PDB entry 6ZVF | X-ray diffraction, 1.90 A resolution | chains H and P of the 3 polymer chains in the assembly

[Chain H]
Name: Chimeric Fab M3/38 (L, H)
From: Rattus norvegicus
Notes: antibody fragment or engineered binder
Chain sequence (227 residues; numbered 1 to 236 plus 5 insertion-coded residues; 14 numbers in that range are skipped by the numbering (no residue carries them; nothing is unmodelled there); the number before each row is that of its first residue; a row labelled like 82A-82C holds insertion residues (82A, then the next letters in order)):
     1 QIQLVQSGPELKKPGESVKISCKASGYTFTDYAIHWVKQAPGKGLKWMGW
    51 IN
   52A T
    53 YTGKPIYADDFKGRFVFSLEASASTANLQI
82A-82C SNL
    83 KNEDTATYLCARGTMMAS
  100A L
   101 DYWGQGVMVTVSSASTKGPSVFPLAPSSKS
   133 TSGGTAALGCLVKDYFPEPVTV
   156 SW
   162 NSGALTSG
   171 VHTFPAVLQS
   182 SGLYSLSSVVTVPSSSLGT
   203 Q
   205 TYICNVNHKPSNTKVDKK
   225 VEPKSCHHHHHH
Unresolved in the structure: 231-236
Disulfide bonds: Cys-22/Cys-92, Cys-142/Cys-208

[Chain P]
Name: Galectin-3
UniProtKB: P17931 (LEG3_HUMAN); residues 1-9 here correspond to UniProt positions 57-65 (UniProt number = residue number + 56)
Chain sequence (10 residues; numbered 0 to 9; the number before each row is that of its first residue; numbering starts at 0):
     0 XQAPPGAYPG
Modified residues: ACE (acetyl group) at position 0
Differences from the reference sequence: acetylation (0)

[How chain H and chain P interact]
Pairs across the interface - 21 pairs, chain H then chain P:
  Thr-30(H) / Gln-1(P)  hydrogen bond (backbone-side chain)
  Asp-31(H) / Gln-1(P)
  Tyr-32(H) / Gln-1(P)
  Ala-33(H) / Gln-1(P)  hydrogen bond (backbone-side chain)
  Trp-47(H) / Ala-6(P)
  Trp-50(H) / Ala-2(P)  hydrophobic
  Trp-50(H) / Ala-6(P)  hydrogen bond (side chain-backbone)
  Trp-50(H) / Tyr-7(P)  hydrophobic
  Asn-52(H) / Gln-1(P)
  Thr-52A(H) / Gln-1(P)  hydrogen bond
  Tyr-53(H) / Gln-1(P)
  Ile-58(H) / Ala-6(P)
  Ile-58(H) / Tyr-7(P)  hydrophobic
  Gly-95(H) / Gln-1(P)
  Thr-96(H) / Gln-1(P)
  Thr-96(H) / Pro-3(P)
  Met-97(H) / ACE_0(P)
  Met-97(H) / Gln-1(P)  hydrogen bond (backbone-backbone)
  Met-97(H) / Ala-2(P)
  Met-97(H) / Pro-3(P)
  Ala-99(H) / Pro-3(P)  hydrophobic
Other interface residues (no listed pair), chain H (15 interface residues in all): Ile-51
Other interface residues (no listed pair), chain P (7 interface residues in all): Pro-8
From the paper, about this interface:
  - epitope / paratope residues, chain H: His-35(H)

[Overview]
Chain H and chain P form an interface of 15 and 7 residues respectively, with 5 hydrogen bonds. Among the
polar pairs are Thr-30(H)/Gln-1(P), Ala-33(H)/Gln-1(P) and Trp-50(H)/Ala-6(P). From the paper: the
epitope/paratope residue His-35(H).
Chain H is Chimeric Fab M3/38 (L, H) (Rattus norvegicus) and chain P is Galectin-3; the structure, Crystal
structure of the recombinant Fab fragment derived from the hybridoma M3/38 in complex with a ..., was
determined by X-ray diffraction.
